PDB entry 6TOY | X-ray diffraction, 1.95 A resolution | chain A

Chain A:
Molecule: Amylase
From: Bacillus licheniformis
Notes: EC 3.2.1.1
Reference sequence: I3P686 (I3P686_BACLI); numbering as in UniProt (aligned over 1-483)
Sequence (483 residues; each row starts with the number of its first residue):
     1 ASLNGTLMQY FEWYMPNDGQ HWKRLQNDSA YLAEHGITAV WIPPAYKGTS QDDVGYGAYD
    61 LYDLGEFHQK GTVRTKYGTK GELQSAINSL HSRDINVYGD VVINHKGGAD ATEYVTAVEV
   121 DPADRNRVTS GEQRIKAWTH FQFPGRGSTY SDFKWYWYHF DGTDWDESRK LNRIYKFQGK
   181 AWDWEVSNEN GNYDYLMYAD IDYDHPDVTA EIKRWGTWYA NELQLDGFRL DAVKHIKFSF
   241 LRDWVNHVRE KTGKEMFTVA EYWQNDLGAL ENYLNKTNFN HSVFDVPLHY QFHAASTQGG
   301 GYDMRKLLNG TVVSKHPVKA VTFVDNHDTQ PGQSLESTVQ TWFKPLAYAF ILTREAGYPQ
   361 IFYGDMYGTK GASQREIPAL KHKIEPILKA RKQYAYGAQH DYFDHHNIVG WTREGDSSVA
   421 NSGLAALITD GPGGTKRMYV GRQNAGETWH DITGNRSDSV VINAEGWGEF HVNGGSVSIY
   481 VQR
Not modelled in the structure: 1-2
Metal / ion sites: Ca2+ site 1: Asn104, Asp194, Asp200, His235; Ca2+ site 2: Asp161, Ala181, Asp183, Asp202, Asp204; Na+ site 1: Asp161, Asp183, Asp194, Asp200, Ile201; Na+ site 2: Gly300, Tyr302, His406, Asn407, Asp430
Ligand contacts: malonate ion (MLI): Tyr193, Leu196, Ala232, Lys234, His235, Glu261, Trp263, Asp328, Leu335
What the authors report for this chain:
  - Na+ coordination: Gly300, Tyr302, His406, Asn407
  - binding site for malonate ion: His235, Glu261
  - contacts within the chain: Tyr98-Phe257 (pi stacking), Phe257-Tyr358 (pi stacking)
  - mutagenesis - F257A, Y358A: unchanged catalytic activity
  - mutagenesis - F257A, F257A/Y358A (5-fold), Y358A: decreased catalytic activity on raw starch
  - mutagenesis - F257A/Y358A (5-fold): decreased catalytic activity on corn starch
  - mutagenesis - F257A (1.6- and 3.5-fold), Y358A (3.5-fold): decreased binding to starch granules
  - conformationally variable residues (side-chain flip): Trp184
  - interface residues: Arg93, Trp165

Summary:
Chain A binds malonate ion. The Ca2+ site 1 is built by Asn104, Asp194, Asp200 and His235. Asp161, Ala181,
Asp183, Asp202 and Asp204 coordinate Ca2+ site 2. From the paper: a binding site for malonate ion at His235
and Glu261; F257A, F257A/Y358A and Y358A reduce catalytic activity on raw starch.
Chain A is Amylase (Bacillus licheniformis); the structure, Crystal structure of Bacillus paralicheniformis
wild-type alpha-amylase, was determined by X-ray diffraction, deposited together with 6TOZ, 6TP0, 6TP1 and
6TP2.
